PDB entry 8GLI | X-ray diffraction, 2.10 A resolution | chains A and B

Chain A:
Molecule: T-cell surface glycoprotein CD1b
Organism: Homo sapiens
UniProtKB: P29016 (CD1B_HUMAN); residues 2-278 here correspond to UniProt positions 20-296 (UniProt number = residue number + 18)
Amino-acid sequence (300 residues; numbered 2 to 301; the number before each row is that of its first residue):
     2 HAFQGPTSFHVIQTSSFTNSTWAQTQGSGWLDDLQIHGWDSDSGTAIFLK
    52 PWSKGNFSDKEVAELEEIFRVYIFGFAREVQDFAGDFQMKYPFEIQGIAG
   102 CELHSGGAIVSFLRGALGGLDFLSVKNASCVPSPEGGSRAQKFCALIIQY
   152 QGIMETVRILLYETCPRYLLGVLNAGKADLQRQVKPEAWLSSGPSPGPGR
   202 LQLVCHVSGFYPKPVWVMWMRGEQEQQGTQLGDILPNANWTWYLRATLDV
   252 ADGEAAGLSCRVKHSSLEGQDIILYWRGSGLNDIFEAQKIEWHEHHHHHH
Not modelled in the structure: 2-3, 285-301
Cystine bridges: Cys102-Cys166, Cys131-Cys145, Cys206-Cys261
Covalently attached groups: glycan linked to Asn57; N-acetylglucosamine (NAG) linked to Asn128
Construct notes: expression tag (279-301)
Ligand contacts: ZR2 (6-O-[(2R,3R)-3-hydroxy-20-{(1R,2S)-2-[(17R,18R)-17-methoxy-18-methyldotriacontyl]cyclopropyl}-2-pentadecylicosanoyl]-alpha-L-galactopyranose): Phe10, Val12, Ile13, Gln14, Gly28, Ser29, Gly30, His38, Gly39, Trp40, Ala47, Phe49, Val63, Leu66, Glu67, Ile69, Phe70, Val72, Tyr73, Ile74, Gly76, Phe77, Glu80, Val81, Phe84, Phe88, Met90, Ile96, Gln97, Gly98, Ile99, Ala100, Gly101, Leu114, Arg115, Gly116, Ala117, Phe123, Leu124, Val126, Cys131, Phe144, Leu147, Ile148, Gln152, Gly153, Ile154, Met155, Thr157, Val158, Leu161, Leu162, Thr165, Cys166, Tyr169
UniProt features mapped onto this chain:
  - glycosylation (N-linked (GlcNAc...) asparagine): Asn20, Asn57, Asn128, Asn240

Chain B:
Molecule: Beta-2-microglobulin
Organism: Homo sapiens
UniProtKB: P61769 (B2MG_HUMAN); residues 3-101 here correspond to UniProt positions 21-119 (UniProt number = residue number + 18)
Amino-acid sequence (101 residues; each row starts with the number of its first residue):
     1 PKIQRTPKIQVYSRHPAENGKSNFLNCYVSGFHPSDIEVDLLKNGERIEK
    51 VEHSDLSFSKDWSFYLLYYTEFTPTEKDEYACRVNHVTLSQPKIVKWDRD
   101 M
Not modelled in the structure: 1, 100-101
Cystine bridges: Cys27-Cys82
Construct notes: expression tag (1-2)
UniProt features mapped onto this chain:
  - modified residue: Gln4 (Pyrrolidone carboxylic acid)
  - glycosylation: Ile3 (N-linked (Glc) (glycation) isoleucine), Lys21 (N-linked (Glc) (glycation) lysine), Lys43 (N-linked (Glc) (glycation) lysine), Lys50 (N-linked (Glc) (glycation) lysine), Lys60 (N-linked (Glc) (glycation) lysine), Lys93 (N-linked (Glc) (glycation) lysine), Lys96 (N-linked (Glc) (glycation) lysine)

How chain A and chain B interact:
Contacting residue pairs (54; chain A residue first):
  Ile13(A) - Leu56(B)
  Ile13(A) - Ser57(B)
  Ile13(A) - Phe58(B)  hydrophobic
  Gln14(A) - Phe58(B)
  Thr15(A) - Phe58(B)
  Thr15(A) - Phe64(B)
  Ser17(A) - Ser35(B)
  Gln27(A) - Leu56(B)
  Ser29(A) - Leu56(B)
  Trp31(A) - Ser57(B)
  Gln36(A) - Asp55(B)  hydrogen bond
  Glu95(A) - His33(B)
  Glu95(A) - Pro34(B)
  Glu95(A) - Ser35(B)  hydrogen bond
  Glu95(A) - Phe64(B)
  Gln97(A) - His33(B)  hydrogen bond
  Gln97(A) - Phe58(B)
  Gln97(A) - Trp62(B)  hydrogen bond (side chain-backbone)
  Gln97(A) - Phe64(B)
  Gly98(A) - Phe58(B)
  Ile99(A) - Trp62(B)  hydrophobic
  Arg115(A) - Lys60(B)
  Arg115(A) - Trp62(B)
  Gly116(A) - Trp62(B)
  Ala117(A) - Trp62(B)  hydrophobic
  Gly119(A) - Lys2(B)
  Gly119(A) - Ile3(B)  hydrogen bond (backbone-backbone)
  Gly119(A) - His33(B)
  Gly120(A) - Ile3(B)
  Gly120(A) - His33(B)
  Gly120(A) - Asp61(B)
  Gly120(A) - Trp62(B)
  Leu121(A) - Lys2(B)
  Leu121(A) - Ile3(B)  hydrophobic
  Asp122(A) - Trp62(B)  hydrogen bond
  Glu188(A) - His15(B)  salt bridge
  Trp190(A) - Pro16(B)
  Ser209(A) - Arg14(B)  hydrogen bond (side chain-backbone)
  Gly210(A) - Arg14(B)
  Asp234(A) - Lys8(B)  salt bridge
  Asp234(A) - Gln10(B)  hydrogen bond
  Leu236(A) - Gln10(B)
  Leu236(A) - Tyr12(B)
  Leu236(A) - Tyr28(B)  hydrophobic
  Pro237(A) - Tyr12(B)  hydrogen bond (backbone-side chain)
  Pro237(A) - Tyr28(B)
  Pro237(A) - Leu67(B)
  Asn238(A) - Arg14(B)
  Asn238(A) - Asn26(B)  hydrogen bond
  Asn238(A) - Leu67(B)
  Ala239(A) - Leu67(B)
  Ala239(A) - Tyr69(B)
  Thr242(A) - Arg14(B)
  Tyr244(A) - Tyr12(B)  hydrophobic
Other interface residues (no listed pair), chain A (32 interface residues in all): Asp34, Gly39
Other interface residues (no listed pair), chain B (24 interface residues in all): Tyr65

Summary:
32 residues of chain A face 24 of chain B across their interface, with 10 hydrogen bonds and 2 salt bridges.
Among the polar pairs are Glu188(A)-His15(B), Asp234(A)-Lys8(B) and Gln36(A)-Asp55(B). Bound to chain A:
compound ZR2. N-acetylglucosamine is covalently linked to Asn128(A).
Chain A is T-cell surface glycoprotein CD1b and chain B is Beta-2-microglobulin, both from Homo sapiens; the
structure, Crystal Structure of Human CD1b in Complex with Mycobacterial C85-GMM, was determined by X-ray
diffraction together with 8GLE, 8GLF, 8GLG and 8GLH from the same study.
